4R1U - chain A; structure by X-ray diffraction, 2.18 A resolution.

== Chain A ==
Molecule: Cinnamoyl CoA reductase
Source organism: Medicago truncatula
UniProt: G7JEE5 (G7JEE5_MEDTR); residues -8 to 323 here correspond to UniProt positions 5-336 (UniProt number = residue number + 13)
Sequence (349 residues; each row starts with the number of its first residue; numbers below 1 keep their minus sign (Gly-25 is residue -25)):
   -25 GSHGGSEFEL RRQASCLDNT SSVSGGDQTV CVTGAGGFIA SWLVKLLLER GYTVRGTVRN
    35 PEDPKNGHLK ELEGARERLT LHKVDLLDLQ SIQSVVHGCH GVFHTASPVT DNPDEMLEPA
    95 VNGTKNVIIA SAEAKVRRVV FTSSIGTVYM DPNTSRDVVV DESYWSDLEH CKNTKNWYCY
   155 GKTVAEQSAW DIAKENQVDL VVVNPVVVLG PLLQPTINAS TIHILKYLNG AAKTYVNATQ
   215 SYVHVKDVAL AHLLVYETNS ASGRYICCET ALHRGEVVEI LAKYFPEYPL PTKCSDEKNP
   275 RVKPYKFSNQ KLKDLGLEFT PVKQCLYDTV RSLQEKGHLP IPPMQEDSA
Not modelled in the structure: -25 to 0, 81-86, 315-323
Sequence notes: expression tag (-25 to -9)
Curated features (UniProtKB/Swiss-Prot):
  - active site: Lys156 (Proton donor)
  - binding site (NADP(+)): Gly8 to Ala14, Arg33, Lys39, Asp59, Leu60, Thr79 to Ser81, Tyr152, Lys156, Pro179 to Val182, Ser194

== In short ==
UniProt lists active-site residue Lys156 and 21 NADP+-binding residues.
Chain A is Cinnamoyl CoA reductase (Medicago truncatula); the structure, Crystal structure of Medicago
truncatula cinnamoyl-CoA reductase, was determined by X-ray diffraction together with 4QTZ, 4QUK, 4R1S and
4R1T from the same study.
